PDB entry 4EU2 | X-ray diffraction, 2.51 A resolution | chains N and V of the 28 polymer chains in the assembly

[Chain N]
Protein: Proteasome component PRE4
From: Saccharomyces cerevisiae
Notes: EC 3.4.25.1
Reference sequence: P30657 (PSB4_YEAST); the author numbering skips numbers that UniProt does not, so the offset changes along the chain: -8 to -1 = UniProt 34-41; 1-225 = UniProt 42-266
Amino-acid sequence (233 residues; numbered -8 to 225; 1 number in that range is skipped by the numbering (no residue carries it; nothing is unmodelled there); the number before each row is that of its first residue; numbers below 1 keep their minus sign (Thr-8 is residue -8)):
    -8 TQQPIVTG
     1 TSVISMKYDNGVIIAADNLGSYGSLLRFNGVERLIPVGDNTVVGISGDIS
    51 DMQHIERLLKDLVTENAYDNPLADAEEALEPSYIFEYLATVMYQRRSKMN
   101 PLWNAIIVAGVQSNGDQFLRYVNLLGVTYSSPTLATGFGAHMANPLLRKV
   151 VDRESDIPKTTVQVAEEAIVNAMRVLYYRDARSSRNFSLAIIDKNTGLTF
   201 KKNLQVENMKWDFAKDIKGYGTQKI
Small-molecule neighbours: WPI (1,4-bis[(4E)-5-(3,4,5-trimethoxyphenyl)pent-4-en-1-yl]-1,4-diazepane): Gln-6, Pro-5, Thr-2, Tyr22, Gly23, Trp103

[Chain V]
Protein: Proteasome component PRE3
From: Saccharomyces cerevisiae
Notes: EC 3.4.25.1
Reference sequence: P38624 (PSB6_YEAST); residues 1-196 here correspond to UniProt positions 20-215 (UniProt number = residue number + 19)
Amino-acid sequence (196 residues; each row starts with the number of its first residue):
     1 TSIMAVTFKDGVILGADSRTTTGAYIANRVTDKLTRVHDKIWCCRSGSAA
    51 DTQAIADIVQYHLELYTSQYGTPSTETAASVFKELCYENKDNLTAGIIVA
   101 GYDDKNKGEVYTIPLGGSVHKLPYAIAGSGSTFIYGYCDKNFRENMSKEE
   151 TVDFIKHSLSQAIKWDGSSGGVIRMVVLTAAGVERLIFYPDEYEQL
Small-molecule neighbours: WPI (1,4-bis[(4E)-5-(3,4,5-trimethoxyphenyl)pent-4-en-1-yl]-1,4-diazepane): Ser46, Thr94, Ala95, Gly96, Leu115, Gly128, Ser129
Curated features (UniProtKB/Swiss-Prot):
  - active site: Thr1 (Nucleophile)

[Chain N / chain V interface]
Pairs across the interface - 61 pairs, chain N then chain V:
  Ser24(N) - Trp165(V)
  Ser24(N) - Asp166(V)
  Ser24(N) - Gly167(V)  hydrogen bond (backbone-backbone)
  Leu25(N) - Phe133(V)  hydrophobic
  Leu25(N) - Trp165(V)
  Leu26(N) - Lys164(V)
  Leu26(N) - Trp165(V)  hydrogen bond (backbone-backbone)
  Leu26(N) - Gly167(V)
  Arg27(N) - Trp165(V)
  Phe138(N) - Ala24(V)
  Phe138(N) - Tyr25(V)
  Tyr177(N) - Glu194(V)  hydrogen bond
  Tyr178(N) - Ile26(V)
  Tyr178(N) - Arg29(V)
  Arg179(N) - Ala24(V)
  Arg179(N) - Tyr25(V)
  Arg179(N) - Ile26(V)  hydrogen bond (side chain-backbone)
  Arg179(N) - Ala27(V)  hydrogen bond (side chain-backbone)
  Arg179(N) - Asn28(V)
  Asp180(N) - Ala24(V)
  Asp180(N) - Ile26(V)
  Ala181(N) - Arg19(V)
  Ala181(N) - Thr21(V)
  Ala181(N) - Ala24(V)  hydrogen bond (backbone-backbone)
  Ala181(N) - Ile26(V)
  Ala181(N) - Gly167(V)
  Arg182(N) - Gly167(V)
  Arg185(N) - Asp191(V)  salt bridge
  Arg185(N) - Glu194(V)  salt bridge
  Lys210(N) - Arg29(V)  hydrogen bond (backbone-side chain)
  Trp211(N) - Arg29(V)
  Trp211(N) - Gly171(V)
  Trp211(N) - Val172(V)  hydrophobic
  Trp211(N) - Tyr189(V)
  Trp211(N) - Pro190(V)
  Asp212(N) - Tyr189(V)
  Phe213(N) - Arg29(V)
  Phe213(N) - Val30(V)  hydrophobic
  Ala214(N) - Val30(V)  hydrophobic
  Ala214(N) - Val172(V)  hydrophobic
  Ala214(N) - Arg174(V)  hydrogen bond (backbone-side chain)
  Ala214(N) - Ile187(V)
  Lys215(N) - Ile187(V)
  Lys215(N) - Tyr189(V)
  Ile217(N) - Val30(V)
  Ile217(N) - Arg174(V)
  Lys218(N) - Asp32(V)
  Gly219(N) - Asp32(V)  hydrogen bond (backbone-side chain)
  Tyr220(N) - Thr35(V)
  Tyr220(N) - Arg45(V)
  Tyr220(N) - Gln53(V)  hydrogen bond (side chain-backbone)
  Tyr220(N) - Ala56(V)
  Tyr220(N) - Asp57(V)  hydrogen bond
  Gln223(N) - Asp32(V)
  Gln223(N) - Leu34(V)
  Gln223(N) - Thr35(V)
  Gln223(N) - Arg36(V)  hydrogen bond (side chain-backbone)
  Gln223(N) - Trp42(V)
  Gln223(N) - Arg185(V)
  Ile225(N) - Trp42(V)
  Ile225(N) - Arg185(V)  hydrogen bond (backbone-side chain)
Interface residues without a listed pair, chain N (25 interface residues in all): Met142
Interface residues without a listed pair, chain V (35 interface residues in all): Gly23, Ile163, Ser168

[In short]
The interface between chain N and chain V involves 25 residues on one side and 35 on the other; the contacts
include 13 hydrogen bonds and 2 salt bridges. Polar contacts include Arg185(N)-Asp191(V), Arg185(N)-Glu194(V)
and Tyr177(N)-Glu194(V). Ligands of chain N: compound WPI.
Here chain N is Proteasome component PRE4 and chain V is Proteasome component PRE3, both from Saccharomyces
cerevisiae. Entry 4EU2 (Crystal structure of 20s proteasome with novel inhibitor K-7174) was determined by
X-ray diffraction.
